PDB entry 7XN3 | electron microscopy, 2.90 A resolution | chains B and C of the 6 polymer chains in the assembly

[Chain B (and C)]
Molecule: Ribose-phosphate pyrophosphokinase
Source organism: Escherichia coli str. K-12 substr. MG1655
Notes: EC 2.7.6.1; chain C of this document is another copy of the same molecule, construct and numbering; everything in this record applies to it too
UniProtKB: P0A717 (KPRS_ECOLI); residues 1-315 here = UniProt positions 1-315
Amino-acid sequence (321 residues; numbered 1 to 321; the number before each row is that of its first residue):
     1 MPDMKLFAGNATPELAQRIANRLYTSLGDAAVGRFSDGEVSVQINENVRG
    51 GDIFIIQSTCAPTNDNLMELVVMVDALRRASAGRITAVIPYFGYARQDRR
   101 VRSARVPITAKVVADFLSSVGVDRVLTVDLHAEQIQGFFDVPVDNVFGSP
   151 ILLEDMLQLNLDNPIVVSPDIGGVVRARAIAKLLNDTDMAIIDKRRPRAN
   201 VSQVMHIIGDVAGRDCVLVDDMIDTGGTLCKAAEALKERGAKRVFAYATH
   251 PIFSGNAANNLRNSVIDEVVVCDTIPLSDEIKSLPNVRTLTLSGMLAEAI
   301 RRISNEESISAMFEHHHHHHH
Not modelled in the structure: 1-2, 196-203, 316-321
Sequence notes: expression tag (316-321)
Swiss-Prot annotation at these positions:
  - active site: Lys194
  - binding site (ATP): Asp37 to Glu39, Arg96, Gln97
  - binding site (Mg(2+)): His131, Asp170
  - binding site (D-ribose 5-phosphate): Arg196, Asp220, Asp224 to Thr228
Reported in the primary citation:
  - mutagenesis - E133A: decreased catalytic activity on ATP

[Chain B / chain C interface]
Pairs across the interface (71):
  Phe35(B) with Arg99(C)
  Ser36(B) with Ser254(C), hydrogen bond; Gly255(C), hydrogen bond (side chain-backbone)
  Asp37(B) with Ala61(C); Thr63(C); Arg96(C), salt bridge; Arg99(C), salt bridge; Ser254(C)
  Gly38(B) with Asn64(C)
  Glu39(B) with Thr63(C); Gly93(C); Tyr94(C); Arg99(C), salt bridge
  Val40(B) with Tyr94(C), hydrogen bond (backbone-side chain)
  Val42(B) with Pro107(C)
  Gln43(B) with Val101(C); Ser103(C); Arg105(C); Val106(C)
  Ile44(B) with Ser103(C), hydrogen bond (backbone-side chain); Arg105(C), hydrogen bond (backbone-backbone)
  Asn45(B) with Ser103(C); Arg105(C)
  Glu46(B) with Arg105(C), hydrogen bond (backbone-side chain)
  Ala61(B) with Asp37(C)
  Thr63(B) with Asp37(C); Glu39(C)
  Asn64(B) with Gly38(C); Asn64(C); Asp65(C), hydrogen bond; Met68(C)
  Asp65(B) with Asn64(C), hydrogen bond
  Leu67(B) with Met68(C), hydrophobic
  Met68(B) with Asn64(C); Leu67(C), hydrophobic
  Val72(B) with Pro107(C), hydrophobic
  Asp75(B) with Pro107(C); Ile108(C), hydrogen bond (side chain-backbone); Val112(C)
  Ala76(B) with Pro107(C)
  Arg79(B) with Ile108(C); Lys111(C)
  Gly93(B) with Glu39(C)
  Tyr94(B) with Glu39(C); Val40(C), hydrogen bond (side chain-backbone)
  Arg96(B) with Asp37(C), salt bridge
  Arg99(B) with Phe35(C); Asp37(C), salt bridge; Glu39(C), salt bridge
  Val101(B) with Gln43(C)
  Ser103(B) with Gln43(C); Ile44(C), hydrogen bond (side chain-backbone); Asn45(C)
  Arg105(B) with Gln43(C); Ile44(C), hydrogen bond (backbone-backbone); Asn45(C); Glu46(C), hydrogen bond (side chain-backbone)
  Pro107(B) with Val42(C); Val72(C), hydrophobic; Asp75(C); Ala76(C)
  Ile108(B) with Asp75(C), hydrogen bond (backbone-side chain); Arg79(C)
  Lys111(B) with Arg79(C)
  Val112(B) with Asp75(C); Phe116(C), hydrophobic
  Phe116(B) with Val112(C), hydrophobic; Phe116(C), hydrophobic
  Ser254(B) with Ser36(C), hydrogen bond; Asp37(C)
  Gly255(B) with Ser36(C), hydrogen bond (backbone-side chain)
Other interface residues (no listed pair), chain B (46 interface residues in all): Asn47, Ala80, Tyr91, Arg102, Val106, Thr109, Asp115, Ser119, Val120, Thr225, Ile252
Other interface residues (no listed pair), chain C (46 interface residues in all): Asn47, Ala80, Tyr91, Arg102, Thr109, Asp115, Ser119, Val120, Thr225, Ile252

[Overview]
The chain B/chain C interface involves 46 residues from each chain, with 16 hydrogen bonds and 6 salt bridges.
Polar pairs include Asp37(B)-Arg96(C), Asp37(B)-Arg99(C) and Glu39(B)-Arg99(C). From the paper: E133A of chain
B reduces catalytic activity on ATP.
Both chains are Ribose-phosphate pyrophosphokinase (Escherichia coli str. K-12 substr. MG1655). Entry 7XN3
(E.coli phosphoribosylpyrophosphate (PRPP) synthetase type B filament bound with Pi) was determined by
electron microscopy together with 7XMU and 7XMV from the same study.
